PDB entry 5FQ6 | X-ray diffraction, 2.80 A resolution | chains C and D of the 8 polymer chains in the assembly

Chain C:
Name: Putative lipoprotein
Organism: Bacteroides thetaiotaomicron
UniProtKB: Q8A5H6 (Q8A5H6_BACTN); residues 1-480 here correspond to UniProt positions 19-498 (UniProt number = residue number + 18)
Sequence (480 residues; row label = number of the first residue in the row):
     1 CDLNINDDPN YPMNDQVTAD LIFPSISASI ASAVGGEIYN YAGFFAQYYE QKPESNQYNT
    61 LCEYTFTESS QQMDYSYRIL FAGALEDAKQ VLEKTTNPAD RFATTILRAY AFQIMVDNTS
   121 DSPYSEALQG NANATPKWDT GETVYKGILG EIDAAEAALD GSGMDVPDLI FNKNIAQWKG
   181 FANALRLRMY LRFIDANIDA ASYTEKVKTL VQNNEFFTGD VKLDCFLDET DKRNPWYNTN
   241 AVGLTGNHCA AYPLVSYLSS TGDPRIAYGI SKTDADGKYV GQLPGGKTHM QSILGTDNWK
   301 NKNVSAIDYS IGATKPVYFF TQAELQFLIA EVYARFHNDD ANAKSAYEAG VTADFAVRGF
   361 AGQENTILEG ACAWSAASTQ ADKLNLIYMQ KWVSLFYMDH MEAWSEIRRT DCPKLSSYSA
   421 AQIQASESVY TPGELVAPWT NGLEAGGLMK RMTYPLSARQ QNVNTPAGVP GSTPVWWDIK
Bound ions: Na+: A82 (shared with A631(D), N633(D) of chain D)

Chain D:
Name: Susc/raga family tonb-linked outer membrane protein
Organism: Bacteroides thetaiotaomicron
UniProtKB: Q8A5H5 (Q8A5H5_BACTN); residues 1-984 here = UniProt positions 1-984
Sequence (984 residues; numbered 1 to 984; the number before each row is that of its first residue):
     1 MQTQEVAIKP NLKVVLRSDA QQIDEVVVTA MGIKRSEKAL GYAATSVGGE KIAESRTSDV
    61 MSSLAGKIAG VQISSTSSDP GASNSVIIRG VSSLSGTNQP LYVVDGVPLN NSTVYSTDGL
   121 NSGYDFGNGA NAINPDDVAN MTILKGAAAT ALYGSRAANG VVMITTKSGR KEKGVGIEYN
   181 GGVQWSTVLR LPEFQNEFGM GWNGNHTELE NGSWGPRFDG SMQLWGNVYN NSQKLKPYVA
   241 MPDNIKDFFD AGFRYSNSLS FNGATDKSDY YVSFSQISDD GMIPTDADSY DKYTFSARGS
   301 HKAGALTFSS SLNYAYQKNN FATTGQGLSM LNSLYQTPRD ISIIGLEDQN DPFNTPGYYY
   361 TPYGVMNPYY ILNNYLNEYE SERFYGKFQL DYEFLKYFKF TYRMGLDTTT GQSDKGKPNL
   421 YALYYEGTPN GEGQGSSSPF SGETGQYSEQ ITRRREINQD IMVNFNMPVN DFNINALVGF
   481 NGNERKVSYQ YSEVNDLTIP TWFNLKNSGK TPIVEQHMEL RRLMGVFGQF EGSWKNMLYL
   541 TVTARNDWSS TLPKENRSFF YPGITGSFIF SELLNDNLQD VITFGKIRAS WGKTGNDADV
   601 YMVNPVYAQS SNRIPFGSLT FPLGGVNAYS AGNVLGSNTL SPEMTTESEV GLNMAFFKNR
   661 LSFDVSYYNR NTDKQIFSLA MDPASGYTAQ NMNLGKIRNR GIELLISGTP IRTKDFSWEL
   721 TWNFTKNWSK VISLPEELGG ITTIYGLNGG TSMYAITGMP VGVFKAQVAE RDPQGRIVVN
   781 SSTGLPVEAS EFGICGDMNN KYQMGVSTNL KYKGISLGID FDIRQGGVMY SRTKDINYFT
   841 GNAIQTAYND RNPLIVPNSV NKIVNGENVT YVENTTPITS SNIYKYWGDG GSDMGSCFLV
   901 DKSYVKLRSV VLGWDLPKRW LAKTPFQAVK VSAYGNNLFV WTPSSNTFID PEMTSFGNDL
   961 EGNYGEYTAN PSSRRFGFNL MVKF
Unresolved in the structure: 1-36, 575-577
Bound ions: Ca2+: D280, G281, I283, T285, D288; Na+: A631, N633 (shared with A82(C) of chain C)
Residues lining bound ligands: 3-decanoyloxypropyl decanoate (KR0): Y402, M404, I457, Q459, I461, F480, G482, N483, E484, M524

Chain C / chain D interface:
Contacting residue pairs (155; chain C residue first):
  C1(C) - R522(D)
  C1(C) - M524(D)  hydrophobic
  D2(C) - R522(D)  hydrogen bond (backbone-side chain)
  L3(C) - R522(D)
  L3(C) - W548(D)  hydrophobic
  L3(C) - S550(D)
  L3(C) - R557(D)
  N4(C) - K554(D)
  N4(C) - R557(D)  hydrogen bond
  I5(C) - L520(D)
  I5(C) - R521(D)
  I5(C) - R522(D)
  I5(C) - S550(D)
  I5(C) - Y601(D)
  N6(C) - S550(D)
  N6(C) - T551(D)
  N6(C) - V600(D)
  N6(C) - Y601(D)  hydrogen bond (side chain-backbone)
  N6(C) - V603(D)
  D7(C) - Y601(D)
  D7(C) - N604(D)  hydrogen bond
  D8(C) - Y601(D)
  P9(C) - M518(D)
  P9(C) - Y601(D)
  N10(C) - Q516(D)
  N10(C) - H517(D)  hydrogen bond
  N10(C) - M518(D)  hydrogen bond (side chain-backbone)
  Y11(C) - V606(D)  hydrophobic
  Y11(C) - Y607(D)
  Y11(C) - A608(D)  hydrophobic
  P12(C) - Y607(D)
  N14(C) - P605(D)  hydrogen bond (side chain-backbone)
  N14(C) - Y607(D)
  V17(C) - Y607(D)  hydrophobic
  L21(C) - A628(D)
  L21(C) - Y629(D)  hydrogen bond (backbone-backbone)
  I22(C) - Y607(D)  hydrophobic
  I22(C) - Y629(D)
  P24(C) - F621(D)
  P24(C) - V626(D)  hydrophobic
  P24(C) - A628(D)  hydrophobic
  S25(C) - S610(D)  hydrogen bond
  S25(C) - A628(D)
  S25(C) - Y629(D)  hydrogen bond (side chain-backbone)
  S25(C) - S630(D)
  A28(C) - N612(D)
  A28(C) - L619(D)
  A28(C) - F621(D)  hydrophobic
  S29(C) - N612(D)  hydrogen bond
  S32(C) - N612(D)
  S32(C) - I614(D)
  S32(C) - L619(D)
  E37(C) - P615(D)
  K52(C) - S436(D)
  K52(C) - S437(D)
  E54(C) - Y363(D)  hydrogen bond
  Q57(C) - F616(D)
  T67(C) - E788(D)  hydrogen bond
  T67(C) - A789(D)
  S69(C) - G749(D)
  S69(C) - F792(D)
  S70(C) - G749(D)
  Q71(C) - L747(D)
  Q71(C) - N748(D)
  Q71(C) - G749(D)  hydrogen bond (side chain-backbone)
  Y75(C) - R613(D)
  Y75(C) - I614(D)
  Y75(C) - P615(D)
  Y75(C) - N748(D)
  Y77(C) - D682(D)  hydrogen bond
  Y77(C) - P683(D)
  Y77(C) - A684(D)
  R78(C) - R613(D)  hydrogen bond (side chain-backbone)
  R78(C) - T688(D)
  I79(C) - R613(D)
  F81(C) - P683(D)
  F81(C) - A684(D)  hydrophobic
  A82(C) - N633(D)
  A82(C) - P683(D)
  A82(C) - G686(D)
  A82(C) - T688(D)
  E86(C) - A631(D)
  E86(C) - G686(D)
  E86(C) - Y687(D)  hydrogen bond
  D87(C) - S630(D)  hydrogen bond
  D87(C) - A631(D)  hydrogen bond (side chain-backbone)
  Q90(C) - Y607(D)  hydrogen bond
  Q90(C) - A631(D)
  K94(C) - Y607(D)
  P123(C) - A684(D)  hydrophobic
  A127(C) - A684(D)
  L128(C) - A684(D)  hydrogen bond (backbone-backbone)
  L128(C) - S685(D)
  L128(C) - G686(D)
  Q129(C) - S685(D)  hydrogen bond (backbone-backbone)
  G130(C) - S685(D)  hydrogen bond (backbone-backbone)
  G130(C) - Y687(D)
  N131(C) - L635(D)
  N131(C) - Q690(D)
  A134(C) - M681(D)  hydrophobic
  A134(C) - D682(D)
  T135(C) - E737(D)
  P136(C) - D682(D)
  P167(C) - V626(D)  hydrophobic
  L169(C) - L623(D)
  L169(C) - G624(D)
  C225(C) - L623(D)
  F226(C) - L619(D)  hydrophobic
  D228(C) - K510(D)
  E229(C) - K510(D)
  E229(C) - T511(D)  hydrogen bond
  T230(C) - N495(D)
  T230(C) - I513(D)
  D231(C) - I513(D)
  D231(C) - S618(D)
  D231(C) - L619(D)
  D231(C) - T620(D)  hydrogen bond (backbone-backbone)
  K232(C) - L619(D)
  K232(C) - T620(D)
  K232(C) - F621(D)  hydrogen bond (side chain-backbone)
  K232(C) - P622(D)  hydrogen bond (side chain-backbone)
  K232(C) - L623(D)
  R233(C) - L619(D)
  P235(C) - I614(D)
  N238(C) - G617(D)
  N238(C) - S618(D)  hydrogen bond (side chain-backbone)
  T239(C) - I614(D)
  T239(C) - P615(D)  hydrogen bond (side chain-backbone)
  A241(C) - G442(D)
  G243(C) - F616(D)
  L244(C) - F616(D)  hydrophobic
  T245(C) - S436(D)
  T245(C) - S438(D)
  G246(C) - S436(D)  hydrogen bond (backbone-backbone)
  G246(C) - S437(D)  hydrogen bond (backbone-side chain)
  T288(C) - Y884(D)
  Q291(C) - N203(D)
  S292(C) - S881(D)
  S292(C) - N882(D)
  T296(C) - W202(D)
  T296(C) - N203(D)
  T296(C) - N205(D)
  K300(C) - Y363(D)
  Y309(C) - S436(D)
  E444(C) - K862(D)  salt bridge
  E444(C) - V864(D)
  S457(C) - P683(D)
  A458(C) - D682(D)
  Q460(C) - I741(D)
  Q460(C) - Y754(D)  hydrogen bond
  Q461(C) - A680(D)
  Q461(C) - D682(D)
  Q461(C) - L738(D)
  Q461(C) - I741(D)  hydrogen bond (side chain-backbone)
  N462(C) - D682(D)  hydrogen bond
Other interface residues (no listed pair), chain C (91 interface residues in all): S55, N56, T65, D74, G83, N133, V242, K287, H289, N301, I307, T440, L456
Other interface residues (no listed pair), chain D (96 interface residues in all): T207, E210, Q434, S441, N483, L523, L552, M602, N627, G739, T742, T743, K765, E770, T783, S790, E791, F839

In short:
The interface between chain C and chain D involves 91 residues on one side and 96 on the other; the contacts
include 34 hydrogen bonds and 1 salt bridge. Polar pairs include E444(C)-K862(D), D2(C)-R522(D) and
N4(C)-R557(D). Bound to chain D: 3-decanoyloxypropyl decanoate.
Chain C is Putative lipoprotein and chain D is Susc/raga family tonb-linked outer membrane protein, both from
Bacteroides thetaiotaomicron; the structure, Crystal structure of the SusCD complex BT2261-2264 from
Bacteroides thetaiotaomicron, was determined by X-ray diffraction (same publication as 5FQ7, 5FQ8 and 5T4Y).
